PDB entry 6AWD | electron microscopy, 8.10 A resolution (very low resolution: no residue pairs are listed; an interface is given only as per-side residue counts) | chains A and W of the 26 polymer chains in the assembly

[Chain A]
Molecule: 16S rRNA
From: Escherichia coli
Sequence (1539 nucleotides; each row starts with the number of its first residue):
     2 AAUUGAAGAG UUUGAUCAUG GCUCAGAUUG AACGCUGGCG GCAGGCCUAA CACAUGCAAG
    62 UCGAACGGUA ACAGGAAGAA GCUUGCUUCU UUGCUGACGA GUGGCGGACG GGUGAGUAAU
   122 GUCUGGGAAA CUGCCUGAUG GAGGGGGAUA ACUACUGGAA ACGGUAGCUA AUACCGCAUA
   182 ACGUCGCAAG ACCAAAGAGG GGGACCUUCG GGCCUCUUGC CAUCGGAUGU GCCCAGAUGG
   242 GAUUAGCUAG UAGGUGGGGU AACGGCUCAC CUAGGCGACG AUCCCUAGCU GGUCUGAGAG
   302 GAUGACCAGC CACACUGGAA CUGAGACACG GUCCAGACUC CUACGGGAGG CAGCAGUGGG
   362 GAAUAUUGCA CAAUGGGCGC AAGCCUGAUG CAGCCAUGCC GCGUGUAUGA AGAAGGCCUU
   422 CGGGUUGUAA AGUACUUUCA GCGGGGAGGA AGGGAGUAAA GUUAAUACCU UUGCUCAUUG
   482 ACGUUACCCG CAGAAGAAGC ACCGGCUAAC UCCGUGCCAG CAGCCGCGGU AAUACGGAGG
   542 GUGCAAGCGU UAAUCGGAAU UACUGGGCGU AAAGCGCACG CAGGCGGUUU GUUAAGUCAG
   602 AUGUGAAAUC CCCGGGCUCA ACCUGGGAAC UGCAUCUGAU ACUGGCAAGC UUGAGUCUCG
   662 UAGAGGGGGG UAGAAUUCCA GGUGUAGCGG UGAAAUGCGU AGAGAUCUGG AGGAAUACCG
   722 GUGGCGAAGG CGGCCCCCUG GACGAAGACU GACGCUCAGG UGCGAAAGCG UGGGGAGCAA
   782 ACAGGAUUAG AUACCCUGGU AGUCCACGCC GUAAACGAUG UCGACUUGGA GGUUGUGCCC
   842 UUGAGGCGUG GCUUCCGGAG CUAACGCGUU AAGUCGACCG CCUGGGGAGU ACGGCCGCAA
   902 GGUUAAAACU CAAAUGAAUU GACGGGGGCC CGCACAAGCG GUGGAGCAUG UGGUUUAAUU
   962 CGAUGCAACG CGAAGAACCU UACCUGGUCU UGACAUCCAC GGAAGUUUUC AGAGAUGAGA
  1022 AUGUGCCUUC GGGAACCGUG AGACAGGUGC UGCAUGGCUG UCGUCAGCUC GUGUUGUGAA
  1082 AUGUUGGGUU AAGUCCCGCA ACGAGCGCAA CCCUUAUCCU UUGUUGCCAG CGGUCCGGCC
  1142 GGGAACUCAA AGGAGACUGC CAGUGAUAAA CUGGAGGAAG GUGGGGAUGA CGUCAAGUCA
  1202 UCAUGGCCCU UACGACCAGG GCUACACACG UGCUACAAUG GCGCAUACAA AGAGAAGCGA
  1262 CCUCGCGAGA GCAAGCGGAC CUCAUAAAGU GCGUCGUAGU CCGGAUUGGA GUCUGCAACU
  1322 CGACUCCAUG AAGUCGGAAU CGCUAGUAAU CGUGGAUCAG AAUGCCACGG UGAAUACGUU
  1382 CCCGGGCCUU GUACACACCG CCCGUCACAC CAUGGGAGUG GGUUGCAAAA GAAGUAGGUA
  1442 GCUUAACCUU CGGGAGGGCG CUUACCACUU UGUGAUUCAU GACUGGGGUG AAGUCGUAAC
  1502 AAGGUAACCG UAGGGGAACC UGCGGUUGGA UCACCUCCU

[Chain W]
Protein: 30S ribosomal protein S20
From: Escherichia coli
UniProt: B7MAE3 (RS20_ECO45); residues 2-86 here correspond to UniProt positions 3-87 (UniProt number = residue number + 1)
Chain sequence (85 residues; numbered 2 to 86; the number before each row is that of its first residue):
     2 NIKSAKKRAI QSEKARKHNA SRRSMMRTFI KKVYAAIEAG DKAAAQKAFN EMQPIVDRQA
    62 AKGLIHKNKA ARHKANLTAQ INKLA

[Interface between chain A and chain W]
At this resolution (8 A) residue pairs are not listed: 45 residues of chain A and 48 of chain W lie at the interface.

[In short]
45 residues of chain A face 48 of chain W across their interface.
Chain A is 16S rRNA and chain W is 30S ribosomal protein S20, both from Escherichia coli; the structure,
Structure of 30S (S1 depleted) ribosomal subunit and RNA polymerase complex, was determined by electron
microscopy (same publication as 6AWB and 6AWC).
